Entry 9BX7 (X-ray diffraction, 1.70 A resolution); this record covers chains H and L of the 3 polymer chains in the assembly.

== Chain H ==
Name: 8C1 Fab Heavy Chain
Organism: Homo sapiens
Notes: antibody fragment or engineered binder
Amino-acid sequence (221 residues; each row starts with the number of its first residue):
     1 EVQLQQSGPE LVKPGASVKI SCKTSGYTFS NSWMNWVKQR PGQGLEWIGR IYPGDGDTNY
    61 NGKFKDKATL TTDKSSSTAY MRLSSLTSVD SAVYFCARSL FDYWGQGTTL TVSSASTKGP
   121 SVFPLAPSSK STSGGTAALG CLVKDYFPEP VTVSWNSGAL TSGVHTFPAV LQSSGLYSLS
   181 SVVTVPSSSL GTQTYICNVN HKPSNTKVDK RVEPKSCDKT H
Not modelled in the structure: 129-133, 216-221
Disulfides: C22-C96, C141-C197

== Chain L ==
Name: 8C1 Fab Light Chain
Organism: Homo sapiens
Notes: antibody fragment or engineered binder
Amino-acid sequence (219 residues; numbered 1 to 219; the number before each row is that of its first residue):
     1 DVVMTQTPLT LSVTIGQPAS ISCKSSQSLL DSDGKTYLIW LLQRPGQSPK RLIYLVSKLD
    61 SGVPDRFTGS GSGTDFTLKI SRVEAEDLGV YYCCQGTHFP FTFGVGTKLE LKRTVAAPSV
   121 FIFPPSDEQL KSGTASVVCL LNNFYPREAK VQWKVDNALQ SGNSQESVTE QDSKDSTYSL
   181 SSTLTLSKAD YEKHKVYACE VTHQGLSSPV TKSFNRGEC
Not modelled in the structure: 217-219
Disulfides: C23-C93, C139-C199

== Chain H / chain L interface ==
Residue-residue contacts (63):
  Q39(H) - Q43(L)  hydrogen bond
  Q39(H) - Y92(L)  hydrogen bond
  L45(H) - Y92(L)  hydrophobic
  L45(H) - F103(L)
  W47(H) - F99(L)  hydrophobic
  W47(H) - P100(L)  hydrophobic
  W47(H) - F101(L)
  R50(H) - F99(L)
  R50(H) - F101(L)
  N59(H) - F99(L)
  N61(H) - P100(L)
  F95(H) - Q43(L)
  F95(H) - S48(L)
  L100(H) - I39(L)  hydrophobic
  L100(H) - R51(L)  hydrogen bond (backbone-side chain)
  F101(H) - I39(L)  hydrophobic
  F101(H) - L41(L)
  F101(H) - R51(L)
  F101(H) - C94(L)  hydrophobic
  F101(H) - F101(L)  hydrophobic
  F101(H) - F103(L)  hydrophobic
  D102(H) - R51(L)
  W104(H) - L41(L)
  W104(H) - P49(L)
  G105(H) - S48(L)  hydrogen bond (backbone-side chain)
  Q106(H) - S48(L)
  F123(H) - S126(L)
  F123(H) - Q129(L)
  F123(H) - S132(L)
  P124(H) - S126(L)
  P124(H) - E128(L)
  L125(H) - F123(L)
  L125(H) - V138(L)  hydrophobic
  A126(H) - F123(L)
  A126(H) - P124(L)
  T136(H) - F121(L)
  A137(H) - F121(L)
  A138(H) - F121(L)  hydrophobic
  A138(H) - F123(L)
  A138(H) - L140(L)  hydrophobic
  L139(H) - F123(L)  hydrophobic
  L142(H) - S136(L)
  L142(H) - V138(L)  hydrophobic
  K144(H) - Q129(L)
  K144(H) - S136(L)
  H165(H) - N142(L)
  H165(H) - N143(L)  hydrogen bond
  H165(H) - D172(L)
  H165(H) - S179(L)
  F167(H) - L140(L)  hydrophobic
  F167(H) - S167(L)
  F167(H) - T169(L)
  F167(H) - S179(L)
  F167(H) - L180(L)  hydrophobic
  F167(H) - S181(L)
  P168(H) - V168(L)
  V170(H) - Q165(L)
  V170(H) - S167(L)
  Q172(H) - Q165(L)
  V182(H) - L140(L)  hydrophobic
  T184(H) - N142(L)
  K215(H) - P124(L)
  K215(H) - P125(L)  hydrogen bond (side chain-backbone)
Also at the interface, not in a pair above, chain H (40 interface residues in all): N35, V37, E46, G107, P127, S128, T166, S180, K210
Also at the interface, not in a pair above, chain L (39 interface residues in all): Y37, K50, G96, T134, E170, F214

== In short ==
40 residues of chain H and 39 residues of chain L are in contact; the contacts include 6 hydrogen bonds. Polar
pairs include Q39(H)-Q43(L), Q39(H)-Y92(L) and L100(H)-R51(L).
Here chain H is 8C1 Fab Heavy Chain and chain L is 8C1 Fab Light Chain, both from Homo sapiens. Entry 9BX7
(Fab 8C1 in complex with OspCA peptide P20 (residues 131-150)) was determined by X-ray diffraction.
